Entry 2FGZ (X-ray diffraction, 1.75 A resolution); this record covers chain A.

# Chain A
Molecule: Alpha-dextrin endo-1,6-alpha-glucosidase
Organism: Klebsiella pneumoniae
Notes: EC 3.2.1.41
UniProtKB: W9BQ28 (W9BQ28_KLEPN); residues 1-1083 here correspond to UniProt positions 20-1102 (UniProt number = residue number + 19)
Amino-acid sequence (1083 residues; row label = number of the first residue in the row):
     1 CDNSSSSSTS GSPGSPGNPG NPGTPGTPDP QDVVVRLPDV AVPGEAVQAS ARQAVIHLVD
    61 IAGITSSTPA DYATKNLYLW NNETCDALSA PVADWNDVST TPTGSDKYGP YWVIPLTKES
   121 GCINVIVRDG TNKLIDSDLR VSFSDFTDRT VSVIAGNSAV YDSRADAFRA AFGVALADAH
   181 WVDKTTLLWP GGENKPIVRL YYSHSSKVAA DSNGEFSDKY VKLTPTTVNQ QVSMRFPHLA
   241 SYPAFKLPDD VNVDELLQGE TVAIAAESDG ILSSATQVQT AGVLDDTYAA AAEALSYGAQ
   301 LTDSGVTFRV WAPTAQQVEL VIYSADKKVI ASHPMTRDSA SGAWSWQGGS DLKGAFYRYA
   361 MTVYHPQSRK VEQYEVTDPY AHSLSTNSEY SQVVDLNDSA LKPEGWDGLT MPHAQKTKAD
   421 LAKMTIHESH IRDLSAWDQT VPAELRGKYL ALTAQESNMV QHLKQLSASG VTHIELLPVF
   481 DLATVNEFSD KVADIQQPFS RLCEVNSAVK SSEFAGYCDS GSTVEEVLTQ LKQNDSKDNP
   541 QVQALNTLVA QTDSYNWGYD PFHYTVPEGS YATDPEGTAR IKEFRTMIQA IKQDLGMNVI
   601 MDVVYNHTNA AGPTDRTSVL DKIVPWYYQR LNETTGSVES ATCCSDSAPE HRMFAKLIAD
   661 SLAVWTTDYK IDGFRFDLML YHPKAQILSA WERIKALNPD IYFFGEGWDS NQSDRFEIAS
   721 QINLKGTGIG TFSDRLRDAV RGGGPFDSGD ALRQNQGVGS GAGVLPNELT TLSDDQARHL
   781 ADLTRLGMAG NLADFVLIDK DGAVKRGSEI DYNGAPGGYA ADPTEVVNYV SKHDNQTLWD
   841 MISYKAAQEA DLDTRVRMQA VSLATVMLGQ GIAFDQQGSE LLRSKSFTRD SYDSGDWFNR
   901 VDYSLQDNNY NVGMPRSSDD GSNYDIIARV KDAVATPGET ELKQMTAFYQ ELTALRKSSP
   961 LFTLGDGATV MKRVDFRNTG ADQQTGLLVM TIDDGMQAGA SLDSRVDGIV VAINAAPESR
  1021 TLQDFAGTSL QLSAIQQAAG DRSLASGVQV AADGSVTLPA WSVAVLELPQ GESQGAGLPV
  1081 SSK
Unresolved in the structure: 1-31, 40-165
Construct notes: conflict Leu680 (Gly699 in W9BQ28)
Cystine bridges: Cys503-Cys518, Cys643-Cys644
Bound ions: Ca2+ site 1: Asp481, Leu482, Glu487, Glu568; Ca2+ site 2: Ala550, Asp553, Tyr555, Asp893; Ca2+ site 3: Asp994, Ser1001, Asp1003, Val1006, Gln1070

# Summary
Asp481, Leu482, Glu487 and Glu568 form the Ca2+ site 1. Ala550, Asp553, Tyr555 and Asp893 coordinate Ca2+ site
2.
Chain A is Alpha-dextrin endo-1,6-alpha-glucosidase (Klebsiella pneumoniae); the structure, Crystal Structure
Analysis of apo pullulanase from Klebsiella pneumoniae, was determined by X-ray diffraction, deposited
together with 2FH6, 2FH8, 2FHB, 2FHC and 2FHF.
